PDB entry 9ASI | electron microscopy, 2.79 A resolution | chains T and A of the 12 polymer chains in the assembly

Chain T:
Molecule: Target RNA
Sequence (36 nucleotides; row label = number of the first residue in the row):
     7 CUUCUUCAGGUUGGACAGCUGGUGCUGCCAAGAGCA
Unresolved in the structure: 36-42

Chain A:
Molecule: CRISPR system single-strand-specific deoxyribonuclease Cas10/Csm1 (subtype III-A)
Organism: Lactococcus lactis subsp. lactis
Reference sequence: L0CEJ3 (L0CEJ3_LACLL); numbering as in UniProt (aligned over 1-757)
Sequence (757 residues; numbered 1 to 757; the number before each row is that of its first residue):
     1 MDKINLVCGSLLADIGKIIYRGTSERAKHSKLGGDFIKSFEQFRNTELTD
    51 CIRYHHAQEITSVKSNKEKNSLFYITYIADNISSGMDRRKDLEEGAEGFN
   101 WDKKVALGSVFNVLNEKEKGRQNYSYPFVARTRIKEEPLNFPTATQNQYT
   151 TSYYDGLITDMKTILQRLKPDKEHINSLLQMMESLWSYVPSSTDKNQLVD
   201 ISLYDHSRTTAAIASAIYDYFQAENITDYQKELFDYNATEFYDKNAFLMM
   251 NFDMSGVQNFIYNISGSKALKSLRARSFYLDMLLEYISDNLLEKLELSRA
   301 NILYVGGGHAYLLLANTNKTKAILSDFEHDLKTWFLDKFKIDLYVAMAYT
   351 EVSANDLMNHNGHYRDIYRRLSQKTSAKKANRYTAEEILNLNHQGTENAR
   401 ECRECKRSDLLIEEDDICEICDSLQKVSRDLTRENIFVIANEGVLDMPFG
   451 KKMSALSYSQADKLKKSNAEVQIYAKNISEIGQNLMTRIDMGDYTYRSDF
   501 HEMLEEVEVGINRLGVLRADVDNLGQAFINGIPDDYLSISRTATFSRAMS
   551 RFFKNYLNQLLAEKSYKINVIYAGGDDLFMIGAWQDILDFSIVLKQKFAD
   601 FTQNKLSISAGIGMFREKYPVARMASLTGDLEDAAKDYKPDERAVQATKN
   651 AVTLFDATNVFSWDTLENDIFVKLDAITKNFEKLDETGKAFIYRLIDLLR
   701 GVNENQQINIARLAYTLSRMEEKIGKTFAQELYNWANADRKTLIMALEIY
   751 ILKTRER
Unresolved in the structure: 131-136
Construct notes: conflict Ala13 (His in L0CEJ3)
Cystine bridges: Cys402-Cys405
Bound ions: Mg2+ site 1: Asp253 (together with ATP); Mg2+ site 2: Asp520, Val521, Asp576 (together with ATP); Mg2+ site 3: Asp577 (together with ATP)
Residues lining bound ligands:
  - adenosine monophosphate / ATP: Tyr304, Gly307, His309, Tyr311, Tyr368, Ser372, Asp520, Val521, Asp522, Asn523, Leu524, Gly525, Phe528, Ile529, Thr542, Ser546, Met549, Ser550, Gly575, Asp576, Asp577, Lys636, Lys649
  - ATP (adenosine-5'-triphosphate): Met254, Ser255, Gly256, Val257, Gln258, Ile261, Tyr262, Ser277, Leu280, Asp281, Gly307, Gly308, Lys379, Arg382, Tyr572, Gly575, Asp577

Chain T / chain A interface:
Contacting residue pairs (16; chain T residue first):
  G24(T) - Arg719(A)  salt bridge to the phosphate
  C25(T) - Arg719(A)  salt bridge to the phosphate
  U26(T) - Thr687(A)  sugar contact
  G27(T) - Asp685(A)  phosphate contact
  G27(T) - Glu686(A)  phosphate contact
  G27(T) - Thr687(A)  hydrogen bond to the phosphate
  U29(T) - Glu686(A)  base contact
  U29(T) - Lys689(A)  base contact
  U29(T) - Arg755(A)  hydrogen bond to the sugar
  G30(T) - Arg755(A)  salt bridge to the phosphate
  C31(T) - Glu756(A)  phosphate contact
  C31(T) - Arg757(A)  salt bridge to the phosphate
  C34(T) - Arg616(A)  base contact
  C35(T) - Ser267(A)  phosphate contact
  C35(T) - Arg616(A)  base contact
  C35(T) - Lys618(A)  base contact

Summary:
9 residues of chain T face 11 of chain A across their interface; the contacts include 2 hydrogen bonds and 4
salt bridges. Polar pairs include U29(T)-Arg755(A), G27(T)-Thr687(A) and G24(T)-Arg719(A). Ligands of chain A:
ATP and adenosine monophosphate / ATP.
Here chain T is Target RNA and chain A is CRISPR system single-strand-specific deoxyribonuclease Cas10/Csm1
(subtype III-A) (Lactococcus lactis subsp. lactis). Entry 9ASI (Cryo-EM structure of the active Lactococcus
lactis Csm bound to target in pre-cleavage stage) was determined by electron microscopy together with 9ASH
from the same study.
